PDB entry 5WJL | X-ray diffraction, 3.15 A resolution | chains A and C of the 3 polymer chains in the assembly

# Chain A
Protein: HLA class I histocompatibility antigen, A-11 alpha chain
Organism: Homo sapiens
UniProt: P13746 (1A11_HUMAN), isoform P13746-2; residues 1-274 here correspond to UniProt positions 25-298 (UniProt number = residue number + 24)
Amino-acid sequence (274 residues; row label = number of the first residue in the row):
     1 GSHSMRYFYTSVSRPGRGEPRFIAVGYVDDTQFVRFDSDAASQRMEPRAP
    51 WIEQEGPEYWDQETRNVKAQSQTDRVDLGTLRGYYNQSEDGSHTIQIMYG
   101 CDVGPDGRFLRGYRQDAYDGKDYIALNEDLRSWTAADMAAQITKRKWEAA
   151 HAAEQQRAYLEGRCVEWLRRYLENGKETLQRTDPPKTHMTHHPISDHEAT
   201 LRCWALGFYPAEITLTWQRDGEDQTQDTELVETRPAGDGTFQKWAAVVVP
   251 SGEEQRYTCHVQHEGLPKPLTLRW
Disulfide bonds: Cys-101/Cys-164, Cys-203/Cys-259
From the paper describing this entry:
  - mutagenesis - R65A, K68A: decreased binding to D13
  - mutagenesis - Q72A: increased binding to D13

# Chain C
Protein: GTS1 peptide
Amino-acid sequence (10 residues; each row starts with the number of its first residue):
     1 GTSGSPIVNR

# How chain A and chain C interact
Residue-residue contacts (40):
  Met-5(A) / Gly-1(C)
  Tyr-7(A) / Gly-1(C)  hydrogen bond (side chain-backbone)
  Tyr-7(A) / Thr-2(C)  hydrogen bond (side chain-backbone)
  Tyr-9(A) / Thr-2(C)
  Met-45(A) / Thr-2(C)
  Glu-63(A) / Gly-1(C)
  Glu-63(A) / Thr-2(C)  hydrogen bond
  Asn-66(A) / Thr-2(C)  hydrogen bond
  Asn-66(A) / Ser-3(C)  hydrogen bond (side chain-backbone)
  Asn-66(A) / Gly-4(C)
  Asn-66(A) / Ile-7(C)
  Ala-69(A) / Ile-7(C)  hydrophobic
  Gln-70(A) / Ile-7(C)
  Thr-73(A) / Ile-7(C)
  Thr-73(A) / Asn-9(C)
  Asp-74(A) / Arg-10(C)  salt bridge
  Asp-77(A) / Asn-9(C)
  Asp-77(A) / Arg-10(C)  salt bridge
  Thr-80(A) / Arg-10(C)
  Tyr-84(A) / Arg-10(C)  hydrogen bond (side chain-backbone)
  Ile-95(A) / Arg-10(C)
  Ile-97(A) / Arg-10(C)
  Tyr-99(A) / Thr-2(C)
  Tyr-99(A) / Ser-3(C)  hydrogen bond (side chain-backbone)
  Asp-116(A) / Arg-10(C)  salt bridge
  Tyr-123(A) / Arg-10(C)
  Thr-143(A) / Arg-10(C)  hydrogen bond (side chain-backbone)
  Lys-146(A) / Asn-9(C)
  Lys-146(A) / Arg-10(C)  hydrogen bond (side chain-backbone)
  Trp-147(A) / Val-8(C)  hydrogen bond (side chain-backbone)
  Trp-147(A) / Asn-9(C)  hydrogen bond (side chain-backbone)
  Trp-147(A) / Arg-10(C)
  Ala-150(A) / Val-8(C)  hydrophobic
  Gln-155(A) / Pro-6(C)
  Gln-156(A) / Pro-6(C)
  Tyr-159(A) / Gly-1(C)  hydrogen bond (side chain-backbone)
  Tyr-159(A) / Thr-2(C)
  Tyr-159(A) / Ser-3(C)
  Trp-167(A) / Gly-1(C)
  Tyr-171(A) / Gly-1(C)  hydrogen bond (side chain-backbone)
Other interface residues (no listed pair), chain A (33 interface residues in all): Tyr-59, Val-67, Val-76, Arg-114, Ala-152, Arg-163

# Overview
Chain A and chain C form an interface of 33 and 9 residues respectively, with 13 hydrogen bonds and 3 salt
bridges. Polar pairs include Asp-74(A)/Arg-10(C), Asp-77(A)/Arg-10(C) and Asp-116(A)/Arg-10(C). The paper
reports that R65A and K68A of chain A reduce binding to D13; Q72A of chain A increases binding to D13.
Here chain A is HLA class I histocompatibility antigen, A-11 alpha chain (Homo sapiens) and chain C is GTS1
peptide. Entry 5WJL (Crystal Structure of HLA-A*11:01 with GTS1 peptide) was determined by X-ray diffraction
together with 5WJN, 5WKF and 5WKH from the same study.
